PDB entry 4OPX | X-ray diffraction, 3.31 A resolution | chains A and C of the 4 polymer chains in the assembly

Chain A:
Name: Poly [ADP-ribose] polymerase 1
Organism: Homo sapiens
Notes: fragment: N-terminus (Zn1-Zn3)
Reference sequence: P09874 (PARP1_HUMAN); the construct has insertions or renumbered stretches relative to UniProt, so the offset changes along the chain: 1-91 = UniProt 1-91; 199-204 = UniProt 92-97; 207-366 = UniProt 207-366
Chain sequence (267 residues; numbered 1 to 374; 107 numbers in that range are skipped by the numbering (no residue carries them; nothing is unmodelled there); the number before each row is that of its first residue):
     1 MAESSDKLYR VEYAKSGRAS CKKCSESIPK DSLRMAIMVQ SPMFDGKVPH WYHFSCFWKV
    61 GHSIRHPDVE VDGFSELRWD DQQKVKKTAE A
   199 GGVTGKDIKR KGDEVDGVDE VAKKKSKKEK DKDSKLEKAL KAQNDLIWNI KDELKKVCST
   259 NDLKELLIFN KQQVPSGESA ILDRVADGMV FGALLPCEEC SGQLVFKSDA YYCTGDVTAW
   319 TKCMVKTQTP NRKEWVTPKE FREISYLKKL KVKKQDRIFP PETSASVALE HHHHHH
Unresolved in the structure: 1-5, 199-223, 360-374
Differences from the reference sequence: linker (205-206); expression tag (367-374)
Swiss-Prot annotation at these positions:
  - zinc finger: Tyr9 to Gly200 (PARP-type 1)
  - binding site (Zn(2+)): Cys21, Cys24, His53, Cys56, Cys295, Cys298, Cys311, Cys321
  - modified residue: Ala2 (N-acetylalanine), Ser41 (Phosphoserine), Lys204 (N6-acetyllysine), Ser274 (Phosphoserine), Ser277 (Phosphoserine), Ser364 (Phosphoserine)
  - motif (Nuclear localization signal): Lys207 to Lys209, Lys221 to Lys226
  - site: Asp214, Gly215 (Cleavage)
  - cross-link: Lys249 (Glycyl lysine isopeptide (Lys-Gly) (interchain with G-Cter in SUMO2))
Metal / ion sites: Zn2+ site 1: Cys21, Cys24, His53, Cys56; Zn2+ site 2: Cys295, Cys298, Cys311, Cys321

Chain C:
Name: Poly [ADP-ribose] polymerase 1
Organism: Homo sapiens
Notes: EC 2.4.2.30; fragment: C-terminus (WGR-CAT
Reference sequence: P09874 (PARP1_HUMAN); residues 518-1014 here = UniProt positions 518-1014
Chain sequence (505 residues; each row starts with the number of its first residue):
   518 KSEKRMKLTL KGGAAVDPDS GLEHSAHVLE KGGKVFSATL GLVDIVKGTN SYYKLQLLED
   578 DKENRYWIFR SWGRVGTVIG SNKLEQMPSK EDAIEHFMKL YEEKTGNAWH SKNFTKYPKK
   638 FYPLEIDYGQ DEEAVKKLTV NPGTKSKLPK PVQDLIKMIF DVESMKKAMV EYEIDLQKMP
   698 LGKLSKRQIQ AAYSILSEVQ QAVSQGSSDS QILDLSNRFY TLIPHDFGMK KPPLLNNADS
   758 VQAKVEMLDN LLDIEVAYSL LRGGSDDSSK DPIDVNYEKL KTDIKVVDRD SEEAEIIRKY
   818 VKNTHATTHN AYDLEVIDIF KIEREGECQR YKPFKQLHNR RLLWHGSRTT NFAGILSQGL
   878 RIAPPEAPVT GYMFGKGIYF ADMVSKSANY CHTSQGDPIG LILLGEVALG NMYELKHASH
   938 ISKLPKGKHS VKGLGKTTPD PSANISLDGV DVPLGTGISS GVNDTSLLYN EYIVYDIAQV
   998 NLKYLLKLKF NFKTSLWLEH HHHHH
Unresolved in the structure: 518-530, 576-583, 645-661, 1012-1022
Differences from the reference sequence: expression tag (1015-1022)
Swiss-Prot annotation at these positions:
  - active site: Glu988 (For poly [ADP-ribose] polymerase activity)
  - binding site (NAD(+)): His862 to Ser864, Gly871, Arg878, Ser904
  - modified residue: Ser519 (ADP-ribosylserine), Glu520 (PolyADP-ribosyl glutamic acid), Lys521 (N6-(ADP-ribosyl)lysine), Thr594 (Phosphothreonine), Lys600 (N6-acetyllysine), Lys621 (N6-acetyllysine), Ser782 (Phosphoserine), Ser786 (Phosphoserine)
  - cross-link (Glycyl lysine isopeptide (Lys-Gly)): Lys528 (interchain with G-Cter in SUMO2), Lys748 (interchain with G-Cter in SUMO1)
  - mutagenesis: Ser519 (S519A: Abolishes automodification on serine following interaction with HPF1, leading to delay dissociation from chromatin; when associated with A-499 and A-507), Asn567 (N567A: Decreased poly-ADP-ribosyltransferase activity upon binding to damaged DNA), Trp589 (W589A: Decreased poly-ADP-ribosyltransferase activity upon binding to damaged DNA. Abolished ability to mediate DNA intrastrand transfer (named 'monkey-bar mechanism')), Arg591 (R591A: Decreased poly-ADP-ribosyltransferase activity upon binding to damaged DNA), Thr594 (T594A: Abolished phosphorylation by PRKDC, inhibiting translocation into the cytosol), Lys633 (K633A: Decreased poly-ADP-ribosyltransferase activity upon binding to damaged DNA), Leu698 to Leu701 (Increased auto-poly-ADP-ribosylation), Leu713 (L713A: Increased auto-poly-ADP-ribosylation; L713F: Leads to constitutive activity in absence of DNA damage due to unfolding of the PARP alpha-helical domain, relieving autoinhibition), Glu763 to Asp770 (Able to bind BAD inhibitor in absence of DNA), Leu765 (L765A: Increased auto-poly-ADP-ribosylation), Asp766 to Asp770 (Able to bind EB-47 or BAD inhibitors in absence of DNA. Released from DNA strand break independently of EB-47 or BAD inhibitors), Leu768 (L768A: Increased auto-poly-ADP-ribosylation), 26 further mutagenesis entries in UniProt
Residues lining bound ligands: 2UR ((2R)-5-fluoro-2-methyl-2,3-dihydro-1-benzofuran-7-carboxamide): Trp861, His862, Gly863, Tyr889, Tyr896, Phe897, Ala898, Lys903, Ser904, Tyr907, Asn987, Glu988
Reported in the primary citation:
  - binding site for 2UR: Gly863, Tyr896, Ser904, Tyr907, Glu988

Chain A / chain C interface:
Contacting residue pairs (26):
  Gln40(A) - Ile596(C)
  Gln40(A) - Met746(C)
  Ser41(A) - Ile596(C)
  Pro42(A) - Ile596(C)
  Pro42(A) - Gly597(C)  hydrogen bond (backbone-backbone)
  Met43(A) - Trp589(C)  hydrogen bond (backbone-side chain)
  Met43(A) - Gly597(C)
  Met43(A) - Ser598(C)  hydrogen bond (backbone-backbone)
  Phe44(A) - Ile596(C)
  Asp45(A) - Thr566(C)  hydrogen bond
  Asp45(A) - Asn567(C)  hydrogen bond (side chain-backbone)
  Asp45(A) - Ser568(C)  hydrogen bond
  Asp45(A) - Arg591(C)  salt bridge
  Asp314(A) - Pro635(C)
  Val315(A) - Ser727(C)
  Thr316(A) - Asp731(C)  hydrogen bond
  Ala317(A) - Lys633(C)
  Ala317(A) - Tyr634(C)
  Ala317(A) - Pro635(C)
  Trp318(A) - Lys633(C)
  Trp318(A) - Tyr639(C)  hydrophobic
  Trp318(A) - Asp731(C)
  Trp318(A) - Arg735(C)
  Trp318(A) - Thr738(C)
  Thr319(A) - Asp731(C)
  Thr319(A) - Asn734(C)
Other interface residues (no listed pair), chain A (13 interface residues in all): Met322
Other interface residues (no listed pair), chain C (23 interface residues in all): Val563, Gly590, Val595, Lys636, Leu730

In short:
13 residues of chain A and 23 residues of chain C are in contact; the contacts include 7 hydrogen bonds and 1
salt bridge. Polar contacts include Asp45(A)-Arg591(C), Met43(A)-Trp589(C) and Asp45(A)-Thr566(C). Chain C
binds compound 2UR. From the paper: a binding site for 2UR at Gly863(C), Tyr896(C) and Ser904(C) among others.
Here chain A is Poly [ADP-ribose] polymerase 1 and chain C is Poly [ADP-ribose] polymerase 1, both from Homo
sapiens. Entry 4OPX (Structure of Human PARP-1 bound to a DNA double strand break in complex with
(2R)-5-fluoro-2-methyl-2,3-dihydro-1-benzofuran-7-carboxamide) was determined by X-ray diffraction (same
publication as 4OQA and 4OQB).
